Entry 8QU6 (electron microscopy, 3.45 A resolution); this record covers chains D and E of the 10 polymer chains in the assembly.

# Chain D
Protein: DNA-directed RNA polymerase subunit beta'
From: Mycolicibacterium smegmatis MC2 155
UniProtKB: A0QS66 (RPOC_MYCS2); residue numbers follow UniProt; this construct covers 1-1317
Sequence (1317 residues; each row starts with the number of its first residue):
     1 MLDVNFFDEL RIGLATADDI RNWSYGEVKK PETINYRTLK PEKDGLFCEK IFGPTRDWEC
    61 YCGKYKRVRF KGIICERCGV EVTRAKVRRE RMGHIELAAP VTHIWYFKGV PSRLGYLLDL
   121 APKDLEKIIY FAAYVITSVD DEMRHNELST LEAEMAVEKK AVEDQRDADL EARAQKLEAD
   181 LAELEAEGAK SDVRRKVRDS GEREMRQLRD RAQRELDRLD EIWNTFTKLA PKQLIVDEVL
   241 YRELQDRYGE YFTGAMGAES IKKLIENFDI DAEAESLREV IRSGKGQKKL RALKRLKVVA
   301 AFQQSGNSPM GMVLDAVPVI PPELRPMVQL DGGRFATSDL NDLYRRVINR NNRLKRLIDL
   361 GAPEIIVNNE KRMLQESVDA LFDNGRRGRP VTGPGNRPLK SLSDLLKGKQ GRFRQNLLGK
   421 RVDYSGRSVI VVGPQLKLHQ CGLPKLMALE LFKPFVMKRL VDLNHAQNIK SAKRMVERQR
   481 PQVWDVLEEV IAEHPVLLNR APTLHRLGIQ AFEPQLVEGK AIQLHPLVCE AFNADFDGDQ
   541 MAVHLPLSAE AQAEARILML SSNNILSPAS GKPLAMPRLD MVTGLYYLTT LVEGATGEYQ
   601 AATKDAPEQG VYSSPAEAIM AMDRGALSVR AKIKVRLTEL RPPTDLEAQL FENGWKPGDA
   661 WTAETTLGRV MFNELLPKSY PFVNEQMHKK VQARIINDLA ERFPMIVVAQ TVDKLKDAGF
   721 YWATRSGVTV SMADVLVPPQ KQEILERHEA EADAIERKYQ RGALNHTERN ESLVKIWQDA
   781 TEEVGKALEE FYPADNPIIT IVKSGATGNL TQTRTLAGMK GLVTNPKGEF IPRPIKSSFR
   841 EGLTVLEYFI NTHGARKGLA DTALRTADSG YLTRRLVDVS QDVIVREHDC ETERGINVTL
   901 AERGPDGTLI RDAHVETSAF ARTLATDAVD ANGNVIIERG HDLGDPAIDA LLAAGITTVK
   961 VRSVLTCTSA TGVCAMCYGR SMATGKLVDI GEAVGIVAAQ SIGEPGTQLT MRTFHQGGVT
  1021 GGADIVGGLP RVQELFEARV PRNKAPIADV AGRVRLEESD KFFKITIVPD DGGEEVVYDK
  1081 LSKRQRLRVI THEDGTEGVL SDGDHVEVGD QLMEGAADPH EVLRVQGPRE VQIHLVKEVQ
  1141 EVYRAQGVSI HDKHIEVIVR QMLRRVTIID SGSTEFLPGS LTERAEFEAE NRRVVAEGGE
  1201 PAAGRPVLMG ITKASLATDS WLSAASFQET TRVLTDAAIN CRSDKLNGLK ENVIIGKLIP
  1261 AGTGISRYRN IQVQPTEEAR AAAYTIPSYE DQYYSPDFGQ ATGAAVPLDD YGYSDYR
Disordered / not traced: 1-5, 1284-1317
Swiss-Prot annotation at these positions:
  - binding site (Zn(2+)): Cys60, Cys62, Cys75, Cys78, Cys890, Cys967, Cys974, Cys977
  - binding site (Mg(2+)): Asp535, Asp537, Asp539

# Chain E
Protein: DNA-directed RNA polymerase subunit omega
From: Mycolicibacterium smegmatis MC2 155
Notes: EC 2.7.7.6
UniProtKB: A0QWT1 (RPOZ_MYCS2); numbering as in UniProt (aligned over 1-107)
Sequence (107 residues; numbered 1 to 107; the number before each row is that of its first residue):
     1 MSTPHADAQL NAADDLGIDS SAASAYDTPL GITNPPIDEL LSRASSKYAL VIYAAKRARQ
    61 INDYYNQLGD GILEYVGPLV EPGLQEKPLS IALREIHGDL LEHTEGE
Disordered / not traced: 1-23, 68-73

# Interface between chain D and chain E
Residue-residue contacts (65; chain D residue first):
  His439(D) with Leu30(E), hydrogen bond (side chain-backbone); Thr33(E)
  Arg459(D) with Gln85(E), hydrogen bond
  Val490(D) with Lys87(E)
  Ala492(D) with Lys87(E)
  Glu493(D) with Ile32(E); Lys87(E); Ser90(E), hydrogen bond
  Glu513(D) with Gly31(E); Ile32(E), hydrogen bond (side chain-backbone)
  Glu550(D) with Ala55(E); Arg59(E), salt bridge
  Ala553(D) with Val51(E); Leu89(E)
  Glu554(D) with Val51(E)
  Arg556(D) with Ile32(E); Asn34(E); Ser90(E), hydrogen bond; Leu93(E)
  Ile557(D) with Val51(E), hydrophobic
  Leu558(D) with Lys47(E); Val51(E), hydrophobic
  Leu560(D) with Ile32(E), hydrophobic
  Asn563(D) with Ile37(E)
  Ile706(D) with Pro29(E), hydrophobic
  Gln710(D) with Asp27(E), hydrogen bond (side chain-backbone)
  Lys714(D) with Asp27(E), salt bridge
  Asp989(D) with Ser46(E); Lys47(E), salt bridge
  Glu992(D) with Lys47(E), salt bridge; Tyr48(E), hydrogen bond
  Gly1262(D) with Tyr48(E)
  Thr1263(D) with Tyr48(E); Val51(E)
  Arg1267(D) with Glu105(E); Gly106(E), hydrogen bond (backbone-backbone); Glu107(E), salt bridge
  Tyr1268(D) with Ser46(E), hydrogen bond; Tyr48(E), hydrophobic; Ala49(E), hydrophobic; Ile52(E); Glu105(E)
  Arg1269(D) with Lys56(E)
  Asn1270(D) with Gly106(E)
  Ile1271(D) with Ala49(E); Lys56(E), hydrogen bond (backbone-side chain); Thr104(E)
  Gln1272(D) with His103(E); Thr104(E), hydrogen bond (backbone-backbone)
  Val1273(D) with Tyr53(E), hydrophobic; Lys56(E); Gln60(E), hydrogen bond (backbone-side chain); Glu102(E)
  Gln1274(D) with Leu101(E); Glu102(E), hydrogen bond (backbone-backbone)
  Pro1275(D) with Val76(E), hydrophobic; Leu79(E), hydrophobic; Leu100(E); Leu101(E), hydrophobic
  Thr1276(D) with Leu100(E); Leu101(E); Glu102(E)
  Ala1279(D) with Leu79(E); Leu100(E)
  Arg1280(D) with Val76(E)
Interface residues without a listed pair, chain D (45 interface residues in all): Lys437, Glu489, Ser548, Ala549, Gln552, Ser562, Pro704, Val707, Ile990, Gly991, Ser1266, Ala1283
Interface residues without a listed pair, chain E (42 interface residues in all): Ala25, Tyr26, Thr28, Pro36, Asp38, Leu50, Arg57, Glu86

# Overview
45 residues of chain D and 42 residues of chain E are in contact, with 13 hydrogen bonds and 5 salt bridges.
Polar contacts include Glu550(D)-Arg59(E), Lys714(D)-Asp27(E) and Asp989(D)-Lys47(E). Curated annotation
(UniProt) lists 8 Zn2+-binding residues and 3 Mg2+-binding residues on chain D.
Here chain D is DNA-directed RNA polymerase subunit beta' and chain E is DNA-directed RNA polymerase subunit
omega, both from Mycolicibacterium smegmatis MC2 155. Entry 8QU6 (Mycobacterium smegnatis RNA polymerase
transcription initiation complex with SigmaA, RbpA, HelD and an upstream-fork promoter fragment) was
determined by electron microscopy (same publication as 8Q3I, 8QN8, 8QTI, 8R2M, 8R3M, 8R6P and 8R6R).
